Entry 6DVE (X-ray diffraction, 3.81 A resolution); this record covers chains C and F of the 8 polymer chains in the assembly.

[Chain C]
Protein: DNA-directed RNA polymerase subunit beta
Organism: Mycobacterium tuberculosis (strain ATCC 25618 / H37Rv)
Notes: EC 2.7.7.6
Reference sequence: P9WGY9 (RPOB_MYCTU); residue numbers follow UniProt; this construct covers 1-1178
Sequence (1178 residues; each row starts with the number of its first residue):
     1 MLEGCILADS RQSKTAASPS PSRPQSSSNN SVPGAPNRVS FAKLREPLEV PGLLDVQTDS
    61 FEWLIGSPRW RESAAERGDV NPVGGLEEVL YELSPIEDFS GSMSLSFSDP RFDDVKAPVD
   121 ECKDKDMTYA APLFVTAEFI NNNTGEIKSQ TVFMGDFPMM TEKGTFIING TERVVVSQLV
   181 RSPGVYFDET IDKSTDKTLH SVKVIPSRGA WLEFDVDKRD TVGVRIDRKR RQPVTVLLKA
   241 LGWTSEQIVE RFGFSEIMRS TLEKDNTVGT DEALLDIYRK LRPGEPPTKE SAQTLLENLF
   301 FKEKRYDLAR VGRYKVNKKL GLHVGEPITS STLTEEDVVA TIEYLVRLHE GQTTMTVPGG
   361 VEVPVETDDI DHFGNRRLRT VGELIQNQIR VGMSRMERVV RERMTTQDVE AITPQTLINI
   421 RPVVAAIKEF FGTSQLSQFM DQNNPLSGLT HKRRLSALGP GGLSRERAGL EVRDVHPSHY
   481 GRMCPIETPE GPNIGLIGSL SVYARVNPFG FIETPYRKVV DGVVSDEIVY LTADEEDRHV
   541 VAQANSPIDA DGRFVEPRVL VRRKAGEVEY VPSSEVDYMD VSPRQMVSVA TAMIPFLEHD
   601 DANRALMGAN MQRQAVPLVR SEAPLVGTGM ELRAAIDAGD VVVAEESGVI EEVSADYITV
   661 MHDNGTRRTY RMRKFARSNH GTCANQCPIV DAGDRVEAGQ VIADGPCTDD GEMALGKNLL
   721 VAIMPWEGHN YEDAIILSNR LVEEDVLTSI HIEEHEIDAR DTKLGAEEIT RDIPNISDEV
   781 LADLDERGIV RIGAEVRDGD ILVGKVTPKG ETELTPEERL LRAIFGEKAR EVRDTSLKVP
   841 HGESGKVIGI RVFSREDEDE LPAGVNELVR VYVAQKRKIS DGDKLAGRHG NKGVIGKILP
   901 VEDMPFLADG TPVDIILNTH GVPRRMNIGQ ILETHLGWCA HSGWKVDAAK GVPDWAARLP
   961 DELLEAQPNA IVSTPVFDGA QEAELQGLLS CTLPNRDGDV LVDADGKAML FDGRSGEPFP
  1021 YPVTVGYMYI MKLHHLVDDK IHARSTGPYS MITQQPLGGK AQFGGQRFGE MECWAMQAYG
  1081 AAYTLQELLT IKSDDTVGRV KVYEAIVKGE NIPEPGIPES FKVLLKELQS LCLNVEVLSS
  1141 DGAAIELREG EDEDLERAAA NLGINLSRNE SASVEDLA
Disordered / not traced: 1-27, 1154-1178

[Chain F]
Protein: ECF RNA polymerase sigma factor SigL
Organism: Mycobacterium tuberculosis (strain ATCC 25618 / H37Rv)
Reference sequence: P9WGH5 (SIGL_MYCTU); residue numbers follow UniProt; this construct covers 1-177
Sequence (177 residues; row label = number of the first residue in the row):
     1 MARVSGAAAA EAALMRALYD EHAAVLWRYA LRLTGDAAQA EDVVQETLLR AWQHPEVIGD
    61 TARPARAWLF TVARNMIIDE RRSARFRNVV GSTDQSGTPE QSTPDEVNAA LDRLLIADAL
   121 AQLSAEHRAV IQRSYYRGWS TAQIATDLGI AEGTVKSRLH YAVRALRLTL QELGVTR
Disordered / not traced: 1-3
Modified / non-standard residues: Mse1 (selenomethionine); Mse15 (selenomethionine; parent Met); Mse76 (selenomethionine; parent Met)
UniProt features mapped onto this chain:
  - DNA-binding region: T141 to H160 (H-T-H motif)
  - motif: D42 to Q45 (Interaction with polymerase core subunit RpoC)
From the paper describing this entry:
  - specificity-determining residues: H54, D60

[Interface between chain C and chain F]
Contacting residue pairs (49; chain C residue first):
  R282(C) - R28(F)
  G284(C) - D20(F)
  G284(C) - A24(F)
  E285(C) - A24(F)
  P286(C) - D20(F)
  R398(C) - Y29(F)
  R398(C) - R32(F)
  R398(C) - L33(F)
  E402(C) - R74(F)  salt bridge
  N775(C) - R177(F)
  P816(C) - Y135(F)
  P816(C) - Y136(F)  hydrophobic
  E817(C) - Y136(F)  hydrogen bond
  R819(C) - Y135(F)
  L820(C) - I116(F)  hydrophobic
  L820(C) - Y135(F)  hydrophobic
  L820(C) - L166(F)  hydrophobic
  A823(C) - Y135(F)
  A823(C) - V163(F)
  I824(C) - I116(F)  hydrophobic
  I824(C) - V163(F)
  I824(C) - L166(F)  hydrophobic
  I824(C) - R167(F)
  I824(C) - L170(F)  hydrophobic
  F825(C) - V175(F)  hydrophobic
  F825(C) - T176(F)
  F825(C) - R177(F)
  T1046(C) - D105(F)  hydrogen bond
  T1046(C) - V107(F)
  G1047(C) - D105(F)
  P1048(C) - T103(F)
  Y1049(C) - S102(F)
  Y1049(C) - T103(F)  hydrogen bond (backbone-backbone)
  S1050(C) - E100(F)  hydrogen bond
  S1050(C) - Q101(F)
  M1051(C) - Q101(F)  hydrogen bond (backbone-backbone)
  M1051(C) - S102(F)
  M1051(C) - T103(F)
  Q1054(C) - T103(F)
  L1057(C) - E100(F)
  L1057(C) - S102(F)
  R1099(C) - E106(F)  salt bridge
  V1100(C) - E106(F)
  V1100(C) - R113(F)
  Y1103(C) - V107(F)  hydrophobic
  E1104(C) - R113(F)  salt bridge
  E1104(C) - L114(F)
  V1107(C) - L114(F)  hydrophobic
  K1108(C) - L114(F)
Also at the interface, not in a pair above, chain C (33 interface residues in all): L281, P283, L821, E827, T1096
Also at the interface, not in a pair above, chain F (33 interface residues in all): E21, V25, P104, A110, L111, D112, L120

[In short]
The chain C/chain F interface involves 33 residues from each chain, with 5 hydrogen bonds and 3 salt bridges.
Polar contacts include E402(C)-R74(F), R1099(C)-E106(F) and E1104(C)-R113(F). The paper reports specificity
determinants H54(F) and D60(F).
Chain C is DNA-directed RNA polymerase subunit beta and chain F is ECF RNA polymerase sigma factor SigL, both
from Mycobacterium tuberculosis (strain ATCC 25618 / H37Rv); the structure, Crystal structure of Mycobacterium
tuberculosis transcription initiation complex(ECF selenomethionine-labelled sigma factor L) with 6 nt spacer,
was determined by X-ray diffraction, deposited together with 6DV9, 6DVB, 6DVC and 6DVD.
